PDB entry 7YDH | electron microscopy, 3.10 A resolution | chains B and G of the 5 polymer chains in the assembly

Chain B:
Protein: Guanine nucleotide-binding protein G(I)/G(S)/G(T) subunit beta-1
Source organism: Homo sapiens
Reference sequence: P62873 (GBB1_HUMAN); numbering as in UniProt (aligned over 2-340)
Sequence (345 residues; each row starts with the number of its first residue; numbers below 1 keep their minus sign (Met-4 is residue -4)):
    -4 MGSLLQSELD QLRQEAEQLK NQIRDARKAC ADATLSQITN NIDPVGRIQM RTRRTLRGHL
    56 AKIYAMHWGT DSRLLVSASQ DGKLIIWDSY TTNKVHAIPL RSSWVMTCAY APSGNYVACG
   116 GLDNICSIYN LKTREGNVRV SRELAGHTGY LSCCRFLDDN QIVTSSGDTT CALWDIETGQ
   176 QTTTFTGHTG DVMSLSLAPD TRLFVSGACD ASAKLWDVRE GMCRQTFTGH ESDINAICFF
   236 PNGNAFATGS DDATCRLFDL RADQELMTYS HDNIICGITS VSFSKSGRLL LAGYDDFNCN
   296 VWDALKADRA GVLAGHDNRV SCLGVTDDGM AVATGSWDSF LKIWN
Not modelled in the structure: -4 to 2
Sequence notes: initiating methionine (-4); expression tag (-3 to 1)
Curated features (UniProtKB/Swiss-Prot):
  - modified residue: Ser2 (N-acetylserine), His266 (Phosphohistidine)
  - natural variant: Leu30 (L30F: In MRD42; uncertain significance), Arg52 (R52G: In MRD42), Gly64 (G64V: In MRD42), Asp76 (D76E: In MRD42; D76G: In MRD42), Gly77 (G77S: In MRD42), Lys78 (K78R: In MRD42), Ile80 (I80N: In MRD42; I80T: In MRD42), His91 (H91R: In MRD42; uncertain significance), Ala92 (A92T: In MRD42), Pro94 (P94S: In MRD42), Leu95 (L95P: In MRD42), Arg96 (R96L: In MRD42), 5 further natural variant entries in UniProt

Chain G:
Protein: Guanine nucleotide-binding protein G(I)/G(S)/G(O) subunit gamma-2
Source organism: Homo sapiens
Reference sequence: P59768 (GBG2_HUMAN); numbering as in UniProt (aligned over 1-71)
Sequence (71 residues; row label = number of the first residue in the row):
     1 MASNNTASIA QARKLVEQLK MEANIDRIKV SKAAADLMAY CEAHAKEDPL LTPVPASENP
    61 FREKKFFCAI L
Not modelled in the structure: 1-5, 63-71
Curated features (UniProtKB/Swiss-Prot):
  - modified residue: Ala2 (N-acetylalanine), Cys68 (Cysteine methyl ester)
  - lipidation: Cys68 (S-geranylgeranyl cysteine)

Interface between chain B and chain G:
Residue-residue contacts (65):
  Glu3(B) with Ile9(G)
  Leu4(B) with Ser8(G); Ile9(G); Ala12(G), hydrophobic
  Leu7(B) with Ile9(G); Ala12(G), hydrophobic; Arg13(G); Val16(G)
  Ala11(B) with Leu19(G), hydrophobic
  Leu14(B) with Val16(G); Leu19(G), hydrophobic; Lys20(G)
  Lys15(B) with Leu19(G)
  Ala21(B) with Arg27(G)
  Ala24(B) with Lys29(G), hydrogen bond (backbone-side chain)
  Cys25(B) with Ile28(G); Lys29(G); Val30(G), hydrogen bond (backbone-backbone)
  Asp27(B) with Lys29(G); Val30(G), hydrogen bond (side chain-backbone); Ser31(G), hydrogen bond
  Ala28(B) with Val30(G)
  Leu30(B) with Ala34(G), hydrophobic
  Ile33(B) with Met38(G), hydrophobic
  Ile37(B) with Glu42(G)
  Val40(B) with Leu51(G), hydrophobic
  Met45(B) with Leu50(G), hydrophobic
  Arg48(B) with Phe61(G); Arg62(G)
  Arg49(B) with Pro60(G); Phe61(G), hydrogen bond (side chain-backbone)
  Ser84(B) with Phe61(G)
  Tyr85(B) with Pro60(G); Phe61(G), hydrophobic
  Cys218(B) with Gln18(G), hydrogen bond (backbone-side chain)
  Arg219(B) with Glu22(G); Ile25(G)
  Thr221(B) with Glu22(G)
  Phe235(B) with Leu37(G), hydrophobic; Tyr40(G), hydrophobic; Cys41(G), hydrophobic
  Pro236(B) with Tyr40(G)
  Asp254(B) with Ala33(G)
  Arg256(B) with Ile28(G); Asp36(G), salt bridge
  Asp258(B) with Arg27(G), salt bridge
  Gln259(B) with Val30(G)
  Leu261(B) with Val30(G), hydrophobic
  Ser279(B) with Asp48(G), hydrogen bond
  Lys280(B) with His44(G); Glu47(G), salt bridge; Asp48(G)
  Ser281(B) with Cys41(G), hydrogen bond (backbone-side chain); His44(G); Asp48(G), hydrogen bond
  Gly282(B) with Cys41(G)
  Arg283(B) with Leu51(G)
  Leu300(B) with Cys41(G), hydrophobic
  Asp323(B) with Pro49(G)
  Gly324(B) with Pro49(G); Leu50(G)
  Ala326(B) with Phe61(G), hydrophobic
  Val327(B) with Leu50(G), hydrophobic
  Ile338(B) with Phe61(G), hydrophobic
  Asn340(B) with Asn59(G), hydrogen bond
Other interface residues (no listed pair), chain B (54 interface residues in all): Glu10, Gln17, Ile18, Ala26, Thr34, Lys209, Gln220, Asn237, Ala240, Ala257, Leu284, Met325
Other interface residues (no listed pair), chain G (35 interface residues in all): Ala23, Ala45

Overview:
54 residues of chain B and 35 residues of chain G are in contact, with 10 hydrogen bonds and 3 salt bridges.
Polar contacts include Arg256(B)-Asp36(G), Asp258(B)-Arg27(G) and Lys280(B)-Glu47(G).
Chain B is Guanine nucleotide-binding protein G(I)/G(S)/G(T) subunit beta-1 and chain G is Guanine
nucleotide-binding protein G(I)/G(S)/G(O) subunit gamma-2, both from Homo sapiens; the structure, Cryo EM
structure of CD97/miniG13 complex, was determined by electron microscopy, deposited together with 7YDM and
7YDP.
